PDB entry 5HQ3 | X-ray diffraction, 2.60 A resolution | chains A and B

# Chain A
Protein: Acetylcholinesterase
Source organism: Homo sapiens
Notes: EC 3.1.1.7
UniProtKB: P22303 (ACES_HUMAN); residues 1-547 here correspond to UniProt positions 32-578 (UniProt number = residue number + 31)
Sequence (548 residues; each row starts with the number of its first residue; numbering starts at 0):
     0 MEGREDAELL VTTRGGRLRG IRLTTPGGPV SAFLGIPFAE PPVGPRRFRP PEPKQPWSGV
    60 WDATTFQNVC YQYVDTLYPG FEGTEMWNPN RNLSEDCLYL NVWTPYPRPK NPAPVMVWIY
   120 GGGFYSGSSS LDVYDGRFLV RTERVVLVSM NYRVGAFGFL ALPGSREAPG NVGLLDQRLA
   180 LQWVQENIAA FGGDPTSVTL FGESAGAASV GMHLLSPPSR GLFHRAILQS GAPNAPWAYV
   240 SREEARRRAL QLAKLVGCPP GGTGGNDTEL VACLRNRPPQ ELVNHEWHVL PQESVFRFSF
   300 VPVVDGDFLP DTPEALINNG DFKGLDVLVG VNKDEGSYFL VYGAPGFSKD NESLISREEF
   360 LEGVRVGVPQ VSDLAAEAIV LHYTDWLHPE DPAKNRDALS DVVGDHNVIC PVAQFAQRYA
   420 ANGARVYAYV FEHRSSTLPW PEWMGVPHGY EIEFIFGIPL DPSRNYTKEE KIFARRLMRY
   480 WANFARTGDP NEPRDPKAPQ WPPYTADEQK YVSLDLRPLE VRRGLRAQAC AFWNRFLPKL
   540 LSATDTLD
Disordered / not traced: 0-4, 260-264, 494-497, 543-547
Differences from the reference sequence: initiating methionine (0); engineered mutation Thr12 (Val43 in P22303), Thr23 (Lys54 in P22303), Val42 (Met73 in P22303), Arg48 (Leu79 in P22303), Trp60 (Val91 in P22303), Asn67 (Ser98 in P22303), Asn91 (Glu122 in P22303), Lys109 (Thr140 in P22303), Asn110 (Ser141 in P22303), Ala112 (Thr143 in P22303), Met115 (Leu146 in P22303), Ser127 (Ala158 in P22303), Arg140 (Gln171 in P22303), Thr141 (Ala172 in P22303), Val144 (Thr175 in P22303), Ile187 (Val218 in P22303), Ile226 (Val257 in P22303), Ala234 (Gly265 in P22303), Tyr238 (Thr269 in P22303), Ser240 (Gly271 in P22303), Arg241 (Met272 in P22303), Glu242 (Gly273 in P22303), Leu249 (Thr280 in P22303), Lys253 (His284 in P22303), Asn275 (Thr306 in P22303), Pro278 (Ala309 in P22303), Glu280 (Val311 in P22303), Pro309 (Ser340 in P22303), Asn318 (Ala349 in P22303), Lys322 (His353 in P22303), Asp325 (Gln356 in P22303), Asn331 (Val362 in P22303), Glu357 (Ala388 in P22303), Glu361 (Ala392 in P22303), Ile378 (Val409 in P22303), Lys393 (Arg424 in P22303), Asn394 (Leu425 in P22303), Asp396 (Glu427 in P22303), Ile408 (Val439 in P22303), Phe414 (Leu445 in P22303), Gln416 (Gly447 in P22303), Tyr418 (Leu449 in P22303), Asn421 (Gln452 in P22303), Ser434 (Ala465 in P22303), Pro438 (Ser469 in P22303), Glu441 (Leu472 in P22303), Lys467 (Ala498 in P22303), Arg474 (Gln505 in P22303), Asp506 (Gly537 in P22303), Glu507 (Ala538 in P22303), Lys509 (Gln540 in P22303)
Swiss-Prot annotation at these positions:
  - active site: Ser203 (Acyl-ester intermediate), Glu334 (Charge relay system), His447 (Charge relay system)
  - binding site (galanthamine): Trp86, Glu202, Ser203, Tyr337
  - binding site (huperzine A): Trp86, Tyr133, Tyr337
  - binding site (huprine W): Gly122, Ser203, Trp439, His447
  - glycosylation (N-linked (GlcNAc...) asparagine): Asn265, Asn350, Asn464
Disulfide bonds: Cys69-Cys96, Cys257-Cys272, Cys409-Cys529
Glycans and other covalent adducts: O-ethylmethylphosphonic acid ester group (VX) linked to Ser203
Residues lining bound ligands: O-ethylmethylphosphonic acid ester group (VX): Gly120, Gly121, Gly122, Glu202, Ala204, Trp236, Phe295, Phe297, Phe338, His447
What the authors report for this chain:
  - contacts within the chain: Gln416-Tyr503 (hydrogen bond) (from molecular simulation)

# Chain B
Protein: Acetylcholinesterase
Source organism: Homo sapiens
Notes: EC 3.1.1.7
UniProtKB: P22303 (ACES_HUMAN); residues 1-548 here correspond to UniProt positions 32-579 (UniProt number = residue number + 31)
Sequence (549 residues; row label = number of the first residue in the row; numbering starts at 0):
     0 MEGREDAELL VTTRGGRLRG IRLTTPGGPV SAFLGIPFAE PPVGPRRFRP PEPKQPWSGV
    60 WDATTFQNVC YQYVDTLYPG FEGTEMWNPN RNLSEDCLYL NVWTPYPRPK NPAPVMVWIY
   120 GGGFYSGSSS LDVYDGRFLV RTERVVLVSM NYRVGAFGFL ALPGSREAPG NVGLLDQRLA
   180 LQWVQENIAA FGGDPTSVTL FGESAGAASV GMHLLSPPSR GLFHRAILQS GAPNAPWAYV
   240 SREEARRRAL QLAKLVGCPP GGTGGNDTEL VACLRNRPPQ ELVNHEWHVL PQESVFRFSF
   300 VPVVDGDFLP DTPEALINNG DFKGLDVLVG VNKDEGSYFL VYGAPGFSKD NESLISREEF
   360 LEGVRVGVPQ VSDLAAEAIV LHYTDWLHPE DPAKNRDALS DVVGDHNVIC PVAQFAQRYA
   420 ANGARVYAYV FEHRSSTLPW PEWMGVPHGY EIEFIFGIPL DPSRNYTKEE KIFARRLMRY
   480 WANFARTGDP NEPRDPKAPQ WPPYTADEQK YVSLDLRPLE VRRGLRAQAC AFWNRFLPKL
   540 LSATDTLDE
Disordered / not traced: 0-5, 260-264, 493-497, 544-548
Differences from the reference sequence: initiating methionine (0); engineered mutation Thr12 (Val43 in P22303), Thr23 (Lys54 in P22303), Val42 (Met73 in P22303), Arg48 (Leu79 in P22303), Trp60 (Val91 in P22303), Asn67 (Ser98 in P22303), Asn91 (Glu122 in P22303), Lys109 (Thr140 in P22303), Asn110 (Ser141 in P22303), Ala112 (Thr143 in P22303), Met115 (Leu146 in P22303), Ser127 (Ala158 in P22303), Arg140 (Gln171 in P22303), Thr141 (Ala172 in P22303), Val144 (Thr175 in P22303), Ile187 (Val218 in P22303), Ile226 (Val257 in P22303), Ala234 (Gly265 in P22303), Tyr238 (Thr269 in P22303), Ser240 (Gly271 in P22303), Arg241 (Met272 in P22303), Glu242 (Gly273 in P22303), Leu249 (Thr280 in P22303), Lys253 (His284 in P22303), Asn275 (Thr306 in P22303), Pro278 (Ala309 in P22303), Glu280 (Val311 in P22303), Pro309 (Ser340 in P22303), Asn318 (Ala349 in P22303), Lys322 (His353 in P22303), Asp325 (Gln356 in P22303), Asn331 (Val362 in P22303), Glu357 (Ala388 in P22303), Glu361 (Ala392 in P22303), Ile378 (Val409 in P22303), Lys393 (Arg424 in P22303), Asn394 (Leu425 in P22303), Asp396 (Glu427 in P22303), Ile408 (Val439 in P22303), Phe414 (Leu445 in P22303), Gln416 (Gly447 in P22303), Tyr418 (Leu449 in P22303), Asn421 (Gln452 in P22303), Ser434 (Ala465 in P22303), Pro438 (Ser469 in P22303), Glu441 (Leu472 in P22303), Lys467 (Ala498 in P22303), Arg474 (Gln505 in P22303), Asp506 (Gly537 in P22303), Glu507 (Ala538 in P22303), Lys509 (Gln540 in P22303)
Swiss-Prot annotation at these positions:
  - active site: Ser203 (Acyl-ester intermediate), Glu334 (Charge relay system), His447 (Charge relay system)
  - binding site (galanthamine): Trp86, Glu202, Ser203, Tyr337
  - binding site (huperzine A): Trp86, Tyr133, Tyr337
  - binding site (huprine W): Gly122, Ser203, Trp439, His447
  - glycosylation (N-linked (GlcNAc...) asparagine): Asn265, Asn350, Asn464
Disulfide bonds: Cys69-Cys96, Cys257-Cys272, Cys409-Cys529
Glycans and other covalent adducts: O-ethylmethylphosphonic acid ester group (VX) linked to Ser203
Residues lining bound ligands: O-ethylmethylphosphonic acid ester group (VX): Gly120, Gly121, Gly122, Tyr124, Ala204, Trp236, Phe295, Phe297, Phe338, His447

# Interface between chain A and chain B
Contacting residue pairs (32; chain A residue first):
  Leu373(A) - Lys538(B)
  Leu373(A) - Leu539(B)
  Glu376(A) - Lys538(B)
  Ala377(A) - Phe535(B)  hydrophobic
  Leu380(A) - His381(B)
  Leu380(A) - Phe531(B)
  Leu380(A) - Phe535(B)  hydrophobic
  His381(A) - Leu380(B)
  His381(A) - His381(B)
  Thr383(A) - Gln527(B)  hydrogen bond (backbone-side chain)
  Asp384(A) - Gln527(B)
  Trp385(A) - Ala526(B)
  Trp385(A) - Gln527(B)  hydrogen bond (backbone-side chain)
  Trp385(A) - Ala530(B)
  Trp385(A) - Arg534(B)
  Leu386(A) - Gln508(B)
  Leu386(A) - Arg522(B)
  Leu386(A) - Gly523(B)
  Asp506(A) - Leu386(B)
  Glu507(A) - Leu386(B)
  Gln527(A) - Thr383(B)  hydrogen bond (side chain-backbone)
  Gln527(A) - Asp384(B)
  Gln527(A) - Trp385(B)  hydrogen bond (side chain-backbone)
  Ala530(A) - Leu380(B)
  Ala530(A) - Trp385(B)
  Phe531(A) - Leu380(B)
  Arg534(A) - Trp385(B)
  Phe535(A) - Ala377(B)
  Phe535(A) - Leu380(B)  hydrophobic
  Lys538(A) - Leu373(B)
  Lys538(A) - Glu376(B)
  Leu539(A) - Leu373(B)
Other interface residues (no listed pair), chain A (22 interface residues in all): Gln508, Arg522, Gly523, Ala526
Other interface residues (no listed pair), chain B (23 interface residues in all): Asp506, Glu507, Ala542

# Summary
The interface between chain A and chain B involves 22 residues on one side and 23 on the other, with 4
hydrogen bonds. Among the polar pairs are Thr383(A)-Gln527(B), Trp385(A)-Gln527(B) and Gln527(A)-Thr383(B).
Covalently linked O-ethylmethylphosphonic acid ester group: at Ser203(A). The paper reports contacts within
the chain involving Tyr503(A) and Gln416(A).
Here chain A is Acetylcholinesterase and chain B is Acetylcholinesterase, both from Homo sapiens. Entry 5HQ3
(Stable, high-expression variant of human acetylcholinesterase) was determined by X-ray diffraction.
